PDB entry 8ODT | electron microscopy, 4.20 A resolution (low resolution: residue-level contacts below are approximate; hydrogen-bond / salt-bridge calls are withheld) | chains D and E of the 7 polymer chains in the assembly

# Chain D (and E)
Protein: Tol-Pal system protein TolQ
From: Escherichia coli K-12
Notes: chain E of this document is another copy of the same molecule, construct and numbering; everything in this record applies to it too
Reference sequence: P0ABU9 (TOLQ_ECOLI); numbering as in UniProt (aligned over 2-230)
Sequence (230 residues; numbered 1 to 230; the number before each row is that of its first residue):
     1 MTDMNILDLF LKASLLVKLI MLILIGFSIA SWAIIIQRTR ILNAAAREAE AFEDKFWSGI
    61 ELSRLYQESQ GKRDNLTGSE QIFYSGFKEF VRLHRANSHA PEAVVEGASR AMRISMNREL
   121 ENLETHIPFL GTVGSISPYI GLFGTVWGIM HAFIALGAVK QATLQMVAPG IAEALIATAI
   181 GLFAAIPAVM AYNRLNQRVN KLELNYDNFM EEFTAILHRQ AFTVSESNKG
Differences from the reference sequence: initiating methionine (1)

# How chain D and chain E interact
Pairs across the interface - 28 pairs, chain D then chain E:
  E102(D) - R219(E)
  A103(D) - R219(E)
  R110(D) - W57(E)
  R110(D) - E212(E)
  R113(D) - N208(E)
  R113(D) - E212(E)
  I114(D) - W57(E)
  T132(D) - M190(E)
  I136(D) - I186(E)
  Y139(D) - L182(E)
  Y139(D) - I186(E)
  L142(D) - L182(E)
  F143(D) - A179(E)
  F143(D) - L182(E)
  V146(D) - L175(E)
  M150(D) - I6(E)
  M150(D) - L175(E)
  M150(D) - I176(E)
  F153(D) - A168(E)
  F153(D) - I171(E)
  I154(D) - M4(E)
  I154(D) - L9(E)
  I154(D) - A172(E)
  A155(D) - M1(E)
  A155(D) - M4(E)
  A158(D) - M4(E)
  V159(D) - Q165(E)
  K160(D) - Q165(E)
Also at the interface, not in a pair above, chain D (23 interface residues in all): S135, I140, H151, G157, A162
Also at the interface, not in a pair above, chain E (24 interface residues in all): L164, F183, V189, R194, A215, I216

# Summary
23 residues of chain D and 24 residues of chain E are in contact.
Chain D and chain E are both Tol-Pal system protein TolQ (Escherichia coli K-12); the structure, Structure of
TolQR complex from E.coli, was determined by electron microscopy.
